Entry 3QEH (X-ray diffraction, 2.59 A resolution); this record covers chains A and B.

== Chain A ==
Molecule: Fab fragment of human anti-HIV-1 Env antibody N12-i15, heavy chain
Organism: Homo sapiens
Notes: fragment: Fab heavy chain; antibody fragment or engineered binder
Sequence (232 residues; each row starts with the number of its first residue; a row labelled like 82A-82C holds insertion residues (82A, then the next letters in order)):
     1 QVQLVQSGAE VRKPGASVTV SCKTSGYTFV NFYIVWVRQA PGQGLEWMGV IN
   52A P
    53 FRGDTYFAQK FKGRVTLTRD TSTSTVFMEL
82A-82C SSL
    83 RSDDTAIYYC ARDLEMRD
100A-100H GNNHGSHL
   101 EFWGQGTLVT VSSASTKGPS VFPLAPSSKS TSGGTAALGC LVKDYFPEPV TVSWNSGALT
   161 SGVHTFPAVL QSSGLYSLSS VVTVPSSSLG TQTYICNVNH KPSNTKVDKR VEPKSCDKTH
Not modelled in the structure: 127-134, 213-220
Cystine bridges: Cys-22/Cys-92, Cys-140/Cys-196

== Chain B ==
Molecule: Fab fragment of human anti-HIV-1 Env antibody N12-i15, light chain
Organism: Homo sapiens
Notes: fragment: Fab light chain; antibody fragment or engineered binder
Sequence (218 residues; row label = number of the first residue in the row; a row labelled like 27A-27E holds insertion residues (27A, then the next letters in order)):
     1 DIVMTQSPLS LPVTPGEAAS ISCRSSQ
27A-27E SLLHT
    28 NGFQYLDWYL QKPGQSPQLL IYLGSNRATG VPHRFSGSGS GTEFTLKISR VEAEDVGVYY
    88 CMQAKESPTF GQGTKVEIKR TVAAPSVFIF PPSDEQLKSG TASVVCLLNN FYPREAKVQW
   148 KVDNALQSGN SQESVTEQDS KDSTYSLSST LTLSKADYEK HKVYACEVTH QGLSSPVTKS
   208 FNRGEC
Not modelled in the structure: 211-213
Cystine bridges: Cys-23/Cys-88, Cys-133/Cys-193

== Interface between chain A and chain B ==
Contacting residue pairs - 66 pairs, chain A then chain B:
  Gln-39(A) / Gln-38(B)  hydrogen bond
  Gln-39(A) / Tyr-87(B)
  Gln-43(A) / Tyr-87(B)
  Gly-44(A) / Tyr-87(B)
  Leu-45(A) / Pro-44(B)  hydrophobic
  Leu-45(A) / Tyr-87(B)  hydrophobic
  Leu-45(A) / Phe-97(B)
  Glu-46(A) / Phe-97(B)
  Trp-47(A) / Met-89(B)
  Trp-47(A) / Pro-95(B)
  Trp-47(A) / Phe-97(B)
  Tyr-58(A) / Ser-94(B)  hydrogen bond
  Ala-60(A) / Ser-94(B)
  Tyr-91(A) / Gln-38(B)
  Tyr-91(A) / Ser-43(B)
  Tyr-91(A) / Pro-44(B)
  Leu-96(A) / Tyr-49(B)  hydrophobic
  Asn-100B(A) / Tyr-32(B)
  His-100D(A) / Ala-91(B)
  His-100D(A) / Lys-92(B)  hydrogen bond (side chain-backbone)
  His-100D(A) / Glu-93(B)
  His-100D(A) / Pro-95(B)
  Gly-100E(A) / Tyr-32(B)
  Gly-100E(A) / Ala-91(B)
  His-100G(A) / Asp-34(B)  salt bridge
  His-100G(A) / Tyr-36(B)
  His-100G(A) / Tyr-49(B)
  His-100G(A) / Leu-50(B)
  Leu-100H(A) / Tyr-36(B)  hydrogen bond (backbone-side chain)
  Leu-100H(A) / Leu-46(B)
  Leu-100H(A) / Met-89(B)  hydrophobic
  Glu-101(A) / Thr-56(B)
  Trp-103(A) / Pro-44(B)
  Gly-104(A) / Ser-43(B)  hydrogen bond (backbone-side chain)
  Gln-105(A) / Ser-43(B)
  Phe-122(A) / Ser-120(B)
  Phe-122(A) / Gln-123(B)
  Pro-123(A) / Ser-120(B)
  Pro-123(A) / Glu-122(B)
  Leu-124(A) / Phe-117(B)  hydrophobic
  Leu-124(A) / Val-132(B)  hydrophobic
  Ala-125(A) / Phe-117(B)
  Ala-137(A) / Phe-115(B)  hydrophobic
  Ala-137(A) / Phe-117(B)
  Ala-137(A) / Leu-134(B)  hydrophobic
  Leu-141(A) / Ser-130(B)
  Lys-143(A) / Gln-123(B)
  Lys-143(A) / Ser-130(B)
  His-164(A) / Asn-136(B)  hydrogen bond
  His-164(A) / Asn-137(B)  hydrogen bond
  His-164(A) / Ser-173(B)  hydrogen bond
  Phe-166(A) / Leu-134(B)  hydrophobic
  Phe-166(A) / Ser-161(B)
  Phe-166(A) / Thr-163(B)
  Phe-166(A) / Ser-173(B)
  Phe-166(A) / Leu-174(B)
  Phe-166(A) / Ser-175(B)
  Pro-167(A) / Ser-161(B)  hydrogen bond (backbone-side chain)
  Pro-167(A) / Val-162(B)
  Val-169(A) / Gln-159(B)
  Val-169(A) / Glu-160(B)
  Leu-170(A) / Gln-159(B)  hydrogen bond (backbone-side chain)
  Gln-171(A) / Gln-159(B)
  Ser-179(A) / Ser-175(B)  hydrogen bond
  Val-181(A) / Leu-134(B)  hydrophobic
  Thr-183(A) / Asn-136(B)
Other interface residues (no listed pair), chain A (40 interface residues in all): Val-37, Ser-100F, Thr-135, Ala-136, Leu-138
Other interface residues (no listed pair), chain B (39 interface residues in all): Gln-42, Gln-45, Asp-166

== Overview ==
Chain A and chain B form an interface of 40 and 39 residues respectively, with 11 hydrogen bonds and 1 salt
bridge. Among the polar pairs are His-100G(A)/Asp-34(B), Gln-39(A)/Gln-38(B) and Tyr-58(A)/Ser-94(B).
Chain A is Fab fragment of human anti-HIV-1 Env antibody N12-i15, heavy chain and chain B is Fab fragment of
human anti-HIV-1 Env antibody N12-i15, light chain, both from Homo sapiens; the structure, Crystal structure
of human N12-i15, an ADCC and non-neutralizing anti-HIV-1 Env antibody, was determined by X-ray diffraction.
